Entry 8F9M (electron microscopy, 4.10 A resolution (low resolution: residue-level contacts below are approximate; hydrogen-bond / salt-bridge calls are withheld)); this record covers chains J and I of the 14 polymer chains in the assembly.

== Chain J ==
Molecule: RM20A3 Fab Heavy Chain
Organism: Macaca mulatta
Notes: antibody fragment or engineered binder
Sequence (125 residues; row label = number of the first residue in the row; a row labelled like 82A-82C holds insertion residues (82A, then the next letters in order)):
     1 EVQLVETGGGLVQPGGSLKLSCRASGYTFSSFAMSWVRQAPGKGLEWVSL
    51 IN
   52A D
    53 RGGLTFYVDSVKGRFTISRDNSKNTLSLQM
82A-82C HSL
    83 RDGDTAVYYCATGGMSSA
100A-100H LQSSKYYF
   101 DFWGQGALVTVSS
Unresolved in the structure: 112-113
Disulfides: Cys22-Cys92

== Chain I ==
Molecule: BG505_MD64_N332-GT5 gp41
Organism: synthetic construct
Sequence (162 residues; numbered 512 to 673; the number before each row is that of its first residue):
   512 AVGIGAVSLGFLGAAGSTMGAASMTLTVQARNLLSGIVQQQSNLLRAPEP
   562 QQHLLKDTHWGIKQLQARVLAVEHYLRDQQLLGIWGCSGKLICCTNVPWN
   612 SSWSNRNLSEIWDNMTWLQWDKEISNYTQIIYGLLEESQNQQEKNEQDLL
   662 ALDGTKHHHHHH
Unresolved in the structure: 512-520, 547-571, 665-673
Disulfides: Cys598-Cys604
Covalently attached groups: N-acetylglucosamine (NAG) linked to Asn611, Asn618, Asn637

== Interface between chain J and chain I ==
Residue-residue contacts (17):
  Asn52(J) with Asp659(I)
  Arg53(J) with Lys655(I); Asn656(I); Asp659(I)
  Gly55(J) with Asn656(I)
  Leu56(J) with Asn656(I); Asp659(I); Leu660(I)
  Phe58(J) with Leu660(I); Leu663(I)
  Ser99(J) with Asp659(I)
  Ala100(J) with Asp659(I); Ala662(I)
  Leu100A(J) with Lys655(I)
  Tyr100F(J) with Ala662(I); Leu663(I); Asp664(I)
Also at the interface, not in a pair above, chain J (10 interface residues in all): Met97
Also at the interface, not in a pair above, chain I (8 interface residues in all): Gln658

== In short ==
The interface between chain J and chain I involves 10 residues on one side and 8 on the other. Covalently
linked N-acetylglucosamine: at Asn611(I), Asn618(I) and Asn637(I).
Chain J is RM20A3 Fab Heavy Chain (Macaca mulatta) and chain I is BG505_MD64_N332-GT5 gp41 (synthetic
construct); the structure, HIV Env germline targeting BG505_MD64_N332-GT5 SOSIP in complex with V3-glycan
polyclonal Fab isolated from immunized wild ..., was determined by electron microscopy, deposited together
with 8F92, 8F9G and 8VFV.
